8QSF - chains J and S of the 4 polymer chains in the assembly; structure by X-ray diffraction, 1.80 A resolution.

[Chain J]
Name: 14-3-3 protein sigma
Source organism: Homo sapiens
UniProt: P31947 (1433S_HUMAN); residue numbers follow UniProt; this construct covers 1-231
Sequence (236 residues; each row starts with the number of its first residue; numbers below 1 keep their minus sign (Gly-4 is residue -4)):
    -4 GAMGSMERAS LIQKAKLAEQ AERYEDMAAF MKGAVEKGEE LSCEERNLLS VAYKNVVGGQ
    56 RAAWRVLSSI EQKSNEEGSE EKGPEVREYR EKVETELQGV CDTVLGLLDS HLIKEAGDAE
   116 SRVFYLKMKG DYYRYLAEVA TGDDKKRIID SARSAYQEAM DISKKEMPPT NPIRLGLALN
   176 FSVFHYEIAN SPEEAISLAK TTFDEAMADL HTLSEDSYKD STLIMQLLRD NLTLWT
Sequence notes: expression tag (-4 to 0)
Curated features (UniProtKB/Swiss-Prot):
  - site (Interaction with phosphoserine on interacting protein): Arg56, Arg129
  - modified residue (Phosphoserine): Ser5, Ser74
Glycans and other covalent adducts: compound WPN linked to Cys38
Bound ions: Mg2+ site 1 near Glu89 (its only coordinating residue here); Mg2+ site 2 near Glu161 (its only coordinating residue here)
Residues lining bound ligands: WPN (N-[[1-(4-bromophenyl)sulfonylpiperidin-4-yl]methyl]-2-chloranyl-ethanamide): Arg41, Asn42, Glu115, Phe119, Lys122, Pro167, Ile168, Gly171, Asp215, Leu218, Ile219

[Chain S]
Name: BRAF peptide pS365
Sequence (10 residues; each row starts with the number of its first residue):
   361 DRSSSAPNVH
Modified / non-standard residues: Ser365 (phosphoserine; SEP)
Residues lining bound ligands: WPN (N-[[1-(4-bromophenyl)sulfonylpiperidin-4-yl]methyl]-2-chloranyl-ethanamide): Ala366, Pro367, Val369

[Chain J / chain S interface]
Contacting residue pairs (31):
  Glu14(J) with His370(S)
  Asn42(J) with Val369(S), hydrogen bond (side chain-backbone); His370(S)
  Val46(J) with Asn368(S); Val369(S)
  Lys49(J) with Ser365(S); Ala366(S); Asn368(S)
  Asn50(J) with Asn368(S)
  Arg56(J) with Ser365(S)
  Arg60(J) with Arg362(S)
  Arg129(J) with Ser365(S)
  Tyr130(J) with Ser365(S)
  Leu174(J) with Ser364(S); Ser365(S); Ala366(S)
  Asn175(J) with Ser365(S); Ala366(S), hydrogen bond (side chain-backbone)
  Val178(J) with Ser364(S)
  Tyr181(J) with Ser363(S)
  Glu182(J) with Ser363(S), hydrogen bond
  Asp215(J) with Val369(S); His370(S), salt bridge
  Leu218(J) with Pro367(S), hydrophobic
  Ile219(J) with Ala366(S), hydrophobic
  Leu222(J) with Ser365(S); Pro367(S)
  Asn226(J) with Ser363(S); Ser364(S), hydrogen bond (side chain-backbone)
  Leu229(J) with Asp361(S)
  Trp230(J) with Ser363(S), hydrogen bond
Interface residues without a listed pair, chain J (23 interface residues in all): Ser45, Gly171

[Overview]
Chain J and chain S form an interface of 23 and 10 residues respectively, with 5 hydrogen bonds and 1 salt
bridge. Polar pairs include Asp215(J)-His370(S), Asn42(J)-Val369(S) and Asn175(J)-Ala366(S). Chain S binds
compound WPN. Compound WPN is covalently linked to Cys38(J).
Here chain J is 14-3-3 protein sigma (Homo sapiens) and chain S is BRAF peptide pS365. Entry 8QSF (Ternary
structure of 14-3-3s, BRAF phosphopeptide (pS365) and compound 22 (1083853)) was determined by X-ray
diffraction.
